Entry 7ET3 (electron microscopy, 4.20 A resolution (low resolution: residue-level contacts below are approximate; hydrogen-bond / salt-bridge calls are withheld)); this record covers chains M and O of the 23 polymer chains in the assembly.

Chain M:
Name: Capsid vertex component 1
From: Human cytomegalovirus
UniProt: A0A6C0PJD3 (A0A6C0PJD3_HCMV); residue numbers follow UniProt; this construct covers 1-594
Amino-acid sequence (594 residues; row label = number of the first residue in the row):
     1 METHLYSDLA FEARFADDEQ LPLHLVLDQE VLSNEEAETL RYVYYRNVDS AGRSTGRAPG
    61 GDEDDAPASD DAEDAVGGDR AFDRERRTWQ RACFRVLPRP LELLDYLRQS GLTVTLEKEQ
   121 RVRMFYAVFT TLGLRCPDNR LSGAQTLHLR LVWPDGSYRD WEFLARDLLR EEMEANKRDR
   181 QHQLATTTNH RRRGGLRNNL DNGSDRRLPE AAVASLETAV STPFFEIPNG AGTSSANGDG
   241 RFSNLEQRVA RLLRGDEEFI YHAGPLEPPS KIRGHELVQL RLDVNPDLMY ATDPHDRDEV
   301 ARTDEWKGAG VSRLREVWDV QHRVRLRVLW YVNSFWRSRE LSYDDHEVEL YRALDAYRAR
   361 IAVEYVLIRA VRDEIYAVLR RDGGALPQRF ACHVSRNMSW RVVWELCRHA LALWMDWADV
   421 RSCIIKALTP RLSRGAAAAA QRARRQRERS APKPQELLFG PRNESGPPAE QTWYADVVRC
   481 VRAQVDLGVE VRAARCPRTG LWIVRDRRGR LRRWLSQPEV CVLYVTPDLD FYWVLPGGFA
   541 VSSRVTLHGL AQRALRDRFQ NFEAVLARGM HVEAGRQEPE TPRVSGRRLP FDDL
Disordered / not traced: 177-296, 465-467, 592-594

Chain O:
Name: Capsid vertex component 2
From: Human cytomegalovirus
UniProt: A0A3G6XKK5 (A0A3G6XKK5_HCMV); residues 1-642 here = UniProt positions 1-642
Amino-acid sequence (642 residues; row label = number of the first residue in the row):
     1 MSLLHTFWRL PVAVFFEPHE ENVLRCPERV LRRLLEDAAV TMRGGGWRED VLMDRVRKRY
    61 LRQELRDLGH RVQTYCEDLE GRVSEAEALL NQQCELDEGP SPRTLLQPPC RPRSSSPGTG
   121 VAGASAVPHG LYSRHDAITG PAAAPSDVVA PSDAVAASAA AGASSTWLAQ CAERPLPGNV
   181 PSYFGITQND PFIRFHTDFR GEVVNTMFEN ASTWTFSFGI WYYRLKRGLY TQPRWKRVYH
   241 LAQMDNFSIS QELLLGVVNA LENVTVYPTY DCVLSDLEAA ACLLAAYGHA LWEGRDPPDS
   301 VATVLGELPQ LLPRLADDVS REIAAWEGPV AAGNNYYAYR DSPDLRYYMP LSGGRHYHPG
   361 TFDRHVLVRL FHKRGVIQHL PGYGTITEEL VQERLSGQVR DDVLSLWSRR LLVGKLGRDV
   421 PVFVHEQQYL RSGLTCLAGL LLLWKVTNAD SVFAPRTGKF TLADLLGSDA VAGGGLPGGR
   481 AGGEEEGYGG RHGRVRNFEF LVRYYIGPWY ARDPAVTLSQ LFPGLALLAV TESVRSGWDP
   541 SRREDSAGGG DGGGAVLMQL SKSNPVADYM FAQSSKQYGD LRRLEVHDAL LFHYEHGLGR
   601 LLSVTLPRHR VSTLGSSLFN VNDIYELLYF LVLGFLPSVA VL
Disordered / not traced: 1, 43-53, 82-642

Chain M / chain O interface:
Residue-residue contacts (40; chain M residue first):
  A391(M) - E21(O)
  C392(M) - E21(O)
  C392(M) - N22(O)
  H393(M) - F16(O)
  H393(M) - E21(O)
  H393(M) - N22(O)
  H393(M) - V23(O)
  H393(M) - L24(O)
  S395(M) - L4(O)
  S395(M) - L24(O)
  R396(M) - T6(O)
  R396(M) - W8(O)
  R396(M) - R9(O)
  M398(M) - L24(O)
  M398(M) - C26(O)
  W400(M) - S2(O)
  W400(M) - L4(O)
  W400(M) - L24(O)
  R401(M) - S2(O)
  V402(M) - L31(O)
  L406(M) - A38(O)
  H409(M) - A38(O)
  H409(M) - A39(O)
  D416(M) - M42(O)
  V481(M) - L34(O)
  V481(M) - D37(O)
  L511(M) - H19(O)
  L511(M) - E20(O)
  L511(M) - N22(O)
  R512(M) - N22(O)
  R513(M) - P18(O)
  R513(M) - N22(O)
  L515(M) - L24(O)
  S516(M) - N22(O)
  S516(M) - V23(O)
  S516(M) - L24(O)
  P518(M) - C26(O)
  E519(M) - L34(O)
  G537(M) - L24(O)
  F539(M) - L4(O)
Other interface residues (no listed pair), chain M (25 interface residues in all): W404, A483, P536
Other interface residues (no listed pair), chain O (24 interface residues in all): L3, V14, L35, T41

Overview:
The interface between chain M and chain O involves 25 residues on one side and 24 on the other.
Here chain M is Capsid vertex component 1 and chain O is Capsid vertex component 2, both from Human
cytomegalovirus. Entry 7ET3 (C5 portal vertex in the enveloped virion capsid) was determined by electron
microscopy, deposited together with 7ET2, 7ETJ, 7ETM and 7ETO.
